7BDK - chains B and J; structure by X-ray diffraction, 2.52 A resolution.

# Chain B
Name: U5 small nuclear ribonucleoprotein 200 kDa helicase
From: Homo sapiens
Notes: EC 3.6.4.13
Reference sequence: O75643 (U520_HUMAN); numbering as in UniProt (aligned over 394-2136)
Sequence (1747 residues; each row starts with the number of its first residue):
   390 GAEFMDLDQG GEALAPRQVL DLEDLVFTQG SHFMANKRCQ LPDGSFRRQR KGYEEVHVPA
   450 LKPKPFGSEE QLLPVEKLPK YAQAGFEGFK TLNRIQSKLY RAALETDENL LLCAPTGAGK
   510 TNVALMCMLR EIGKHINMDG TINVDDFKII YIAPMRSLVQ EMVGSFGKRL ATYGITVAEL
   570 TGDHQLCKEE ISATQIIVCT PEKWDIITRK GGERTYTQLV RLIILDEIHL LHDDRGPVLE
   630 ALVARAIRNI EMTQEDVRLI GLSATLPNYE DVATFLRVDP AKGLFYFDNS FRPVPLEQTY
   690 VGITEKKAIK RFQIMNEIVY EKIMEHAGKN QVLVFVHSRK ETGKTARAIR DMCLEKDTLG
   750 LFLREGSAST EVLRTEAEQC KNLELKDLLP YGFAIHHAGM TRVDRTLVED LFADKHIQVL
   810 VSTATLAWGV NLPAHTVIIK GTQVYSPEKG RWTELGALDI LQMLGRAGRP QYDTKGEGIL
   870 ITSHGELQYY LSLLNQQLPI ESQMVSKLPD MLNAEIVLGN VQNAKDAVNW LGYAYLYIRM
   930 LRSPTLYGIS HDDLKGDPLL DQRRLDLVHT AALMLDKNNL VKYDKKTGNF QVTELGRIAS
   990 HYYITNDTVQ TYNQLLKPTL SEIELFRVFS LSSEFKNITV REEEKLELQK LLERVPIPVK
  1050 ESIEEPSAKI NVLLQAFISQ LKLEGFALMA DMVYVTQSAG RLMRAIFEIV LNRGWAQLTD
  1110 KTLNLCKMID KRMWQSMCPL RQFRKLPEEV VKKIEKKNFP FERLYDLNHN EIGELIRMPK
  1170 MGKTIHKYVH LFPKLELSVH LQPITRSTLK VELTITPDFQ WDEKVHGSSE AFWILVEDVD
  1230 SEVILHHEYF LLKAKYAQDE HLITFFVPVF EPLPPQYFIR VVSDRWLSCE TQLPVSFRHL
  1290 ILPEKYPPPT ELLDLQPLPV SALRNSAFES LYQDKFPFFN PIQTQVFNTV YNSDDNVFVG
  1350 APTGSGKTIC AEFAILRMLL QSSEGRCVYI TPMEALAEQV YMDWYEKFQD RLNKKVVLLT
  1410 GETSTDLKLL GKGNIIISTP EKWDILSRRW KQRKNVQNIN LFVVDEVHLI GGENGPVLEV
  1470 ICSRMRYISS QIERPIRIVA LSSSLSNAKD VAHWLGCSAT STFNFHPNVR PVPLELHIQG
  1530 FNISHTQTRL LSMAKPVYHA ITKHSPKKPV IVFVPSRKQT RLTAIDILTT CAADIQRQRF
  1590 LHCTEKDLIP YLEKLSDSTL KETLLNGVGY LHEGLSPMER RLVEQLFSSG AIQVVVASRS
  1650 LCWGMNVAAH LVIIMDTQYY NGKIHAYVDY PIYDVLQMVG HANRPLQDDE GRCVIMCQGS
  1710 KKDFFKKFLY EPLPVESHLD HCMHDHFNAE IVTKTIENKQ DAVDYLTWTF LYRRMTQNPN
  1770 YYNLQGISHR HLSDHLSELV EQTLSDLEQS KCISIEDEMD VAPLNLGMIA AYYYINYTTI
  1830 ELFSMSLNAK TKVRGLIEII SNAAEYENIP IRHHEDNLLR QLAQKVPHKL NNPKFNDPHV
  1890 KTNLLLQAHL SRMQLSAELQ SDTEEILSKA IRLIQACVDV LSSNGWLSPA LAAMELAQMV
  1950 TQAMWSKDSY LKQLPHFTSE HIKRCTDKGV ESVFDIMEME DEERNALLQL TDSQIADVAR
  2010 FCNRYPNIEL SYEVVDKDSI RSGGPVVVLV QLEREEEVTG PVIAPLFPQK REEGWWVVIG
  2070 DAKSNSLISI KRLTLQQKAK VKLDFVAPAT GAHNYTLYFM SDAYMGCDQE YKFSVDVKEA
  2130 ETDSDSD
Not modelled in the structure: 390-402, 572-576, 601-603, 2128-2136
Sequence notes: expression tag (390-393)
Residues lining bound ligands:
  - ADP (adenosine-5'-diphosphate), molecule 1: Phe478, Thr480, Leu481, Asn482, Gln485, Pro504, Thr505, Gly506, Ala507, Gly508, Lys509, Thr510, Asn511, Asn820
  - ADP, molecule 2: Phe1325, Phe1327, Phe1328, Asn1329, Gln1332, Pro1351, Thr1352, Gly1353, Ser1354, Gly1355, Lys1356, Thr1357, Ile1358, Asn1692, Pro1694, Leu1695
Curated features (UniProtKB/Swiss-Prot):
  - motif: Asp615 to His618 (DEIH box), Asp1454 to His1457 (DEVH box)
  - binding site (ATP): Ala503 to Thr510, Ala1350 to Thr1357
  - modified residue: Tyr709 (Phosphotyrosine), Lys971 (N6-acetyllysine), Thr1428 (Phosphothreonine), Thr1765 (Phosphothreonine), Ser2002 (Phosphoserine), Thr2131 (Phosphothreonine), Ser2133 (Phosphoserine), Ser2135 (Phosphoserine)
  - natural variant: Cys502 (C502R: In RP33), Ala542 (A542V: In RP33), Arg681 (R681C: In RP33; R681H: In RP33), Pro682 (P682S: In RP33), Val683 (V683L: In RP33; uncertain significance), Tyr689 (Y689C: In RP33), Ile698 (I698V: In RP33), Gln885 (Q885E: In RP33), Ser1087 (S1087L: In RP33), Arg1090 (R1090L: In RP33), Phe1736 (F1736L: In a colorectal cancer sample), Arg1779 (R1779H: In RP33)
  - mutagenesis: Arg603 (R603A: Strongly decreases ATP-dependent RNA helicase activity), Arg637 (R637A: Strongly decreases ATP-dependent RNA helicase activity), Lys1544 (K1544A: Decreases ATP-dependent RNA helicase activity), His1548 (H1548A: Strongly decreases ATP-dependent RNA helicase activity), Thr1578 (T1578A: Decreases ATP-dependent RNA helicase activity)
Reported in the primary citation:
  - binding site for ADP: Asn820, Pro1694, Leu1695
  - binding site for ADP: Gln485 (proposed by the authors, not directly observed)
  - mutagenesis - R603A, R637A, H1548A: decreased binding to ATPgammaS
  - mutagenesis - R603A: decreased binding to ADP
  - disease-associated variants - S1087L: unchanged binding to mant-ADP

# Chain J
Name: Pre-mRNA-processing-splicing factor 8
From: Homo sapiens
Reference sequence: Q6P2Q9 (PRP8_HUMAN); numbering as in UniProt (aligned over 2064-2320)
Sequence (263 residues; row label = number of the first residue in the row):
  2058 GPLGSMTQTF SSKTEWRVRA ISAANLHLRT NHIYVSSDDI KETGYTYILP KNVLKKFICI
  2118 SDLRAQIAGY LYGVSPPDNP QVKEIRCIVM VPQWGTHQTV HLPGQLPQHE YLKEMEPLGW
  2178 IHTQPNESPQ LSPQDVTTHA KIMADNPSWD GEKTIIITCS FTPGSCTLTA YKLTPSGYEW
  2238 GRQNTDKGNN PKGYLPSHYE RVQMLLSDRF LGFFMVPAQS SWNYNFMGVR HDPNMKYELQ
  2298 LANPKEFYHE VHRPSHFLNF ALL
Not modelled in the structure: 2058, 2094-2098
Sequence notes: expression tag (2058-2063)
Curated features (UniProtKB/Swiss-Prot):
  - natural variant: Pro2301 (P2301T: In RP13), Phe2304 (F2304L: In RP13), His2309 (H2309P: In RP13; H2309R: In RP13), Arg2310 (R2310G: In RP13; R2310K: In RP13), Phe2314 (F2314L: In RP13)

# How chain B and chain J interact
Pairs across the interface - 57 pairs, chain B then chain J:
  Thr1008(B) - His2084(J)  hydrogen bond
  Ser1010(B) - Ala2081(J)
  Glu1011(B) - Glu2307(J)
  Ile1012(B) - Ala2077(J)
  Ile1012(B) - Ile2078(J)
  Leu1040(B) - Phe2317(J)
  Glu1042(B) - Ser2068(J)
  Glu1042(B) - Ser2069(J)
  Glu1042(B) - Arg2074(J)  hydrogen bond (backbone-side chain)
  Arg1043(B) - Arg2074(J)
  Arg1043(B) - Phe2317(J)
  Arg1043(B) - Leu2320(J)
  Val1044(B) - Arg2074(J)  hydrogen bond (backbone-side chain)
  Val1044(B) - Phe2317(J)  hydrophobic
  Pro1045(B) - Trp2073(J)
  Pro1045(B) - Arg2310(J)  hydrogen bond (backbone-side chain)
  Pro1045(B) - His2313(J)
  Pro1045(B) - Phe2314(J)  hydrophobic
  Pro1045(B) - Phe2317(J)
  Ile1046(B) - Arg2310(J)
  Pro1047(B) - Trp2073(J)  hydrophobic
  Lys1049(B) - Ile2078(J)
  Gln1064(B) - Phe2317(J)
  Ser1068(B) - Phe2317(J)
  Ser1068(B) - Ala2318(J)
  Leu1070(B) - Phe2317(J)
  Leu1070(B) - Ala2318(J)
  Leu1070(B) - Leu2320(J)  hydrophobic
  Lys1110(B) - Glu2303(J)  salt bridge
  Met1117(B) - Glu2307(J)
  Trp1123(B) - Glu2307(J)
  Trp1123(B) - Phe2314(J)  hydrophobic
  Gln1124(B) - Glu2307(J)  hydrogen bond (backbone-side chain)
  Ser1125(B) - Glu2307(J)
  Ser1125(B) - Pro2311(J)
  Ser1125(B) - Phe2314(J)
  Ser1125(B) - Leu2315(J)
  Glu1144(B) - Leu2315(J)
  Asn1147(B) - Arg2287(J)  hydrogen bond
  Val1228(B) - Gly2269(J)
  Val1228(B) - Asn2300(J)  hydrogen bond (backbone-side chain)
  Asp1229(B) - Asn2109(J)  hydrogen bond
  Asp1229(B) - Lys2113(J)  hydrogen bond (backbone-side chain)
  Asp1229(B) - Asn2300(J)
  Ser1230(B) - Asn2300(J)  hydrogen bond
  Pro1261(B) - Arg2266(J)
  Pro1264(B) - Leu2268(J)
  Pro1264(B) - Gly2269(J)
  Pro1264(B) - Phe2270(J)  hydrophobic
  Gln1265(B) - Phe2270(J)
  Gln1265(B) - Leu2298(J)
  Phe1267(B) - Leu2298(J)
  Phe1267(B) - Asn2300(J)
  Gln1281(B) - Ala2299(J)
  Pro1283(B) - Leu2298(J)
  Arg1287(B) - Glu2167(J)  salt bridge
  Arg1287(B) - Glu2171(J)  salt bridge
Other interface residues (no listed pair), chain B (40 interface residues in all): Lys1039, Leu1041, Ala1065, Lys1071, Gln1106, Pro1149, Glu1151, Phe1259
Other interface residues (no listed pair), chain J (33 interface residues in all): Gln2276, His2306, Val2308

# Summary
40 residues of chain B face 33 of chain J across their interface; the contacts include 10 hydrogen bonds and 3
salt bridges. Among the polar pairs are Lys1110(B)-Glu2303(J), Arg1287(B)-Glu2167(J) and
Arg1287(B)-Glu2171(J). From the paper: a binding site for ADP at Asn820(B), Pro1694(B) and Leu1695(B) among
others; R603A, R637A and H1548A of chain B reduce binding to ATPgammaS.
Chain B is U5 small nuclear ribonucleoprotein 200 kDa helicase and chain J is Pre-mRNA-processing-splicing
factor 8, both from Homo sapiens; the structure, Human Brr2 Helicase Region in complex with C-tail deleted
Jab1 and ADP, was determined by X-ray diffraction, deposited together with 7BDI, 7BDJ and 7BDL.
